PDB entry 6ZLC | X-ray diffraction, 2.30 A resolution | chains A and B of the 4 polymer chains in the assembly

# Chain A (and B)
Protein: Non-structural protein 1
Source organism: Influenza A virus (A/turkey/Italy/977/1999(H7N1))
Notes: chain B of this document is another copy of the same molecule, construct and numbering; everything in this record applies to it too
Reference sequence: Q1PST0 (Q1PST0_9INFA); residue numbers follow UniProt; this construct covers 2-73
Sequence (77 residues; each row starts with the number of its first residue; numbers below 1 keep their minus sign (Gly-3 is residue -3)):
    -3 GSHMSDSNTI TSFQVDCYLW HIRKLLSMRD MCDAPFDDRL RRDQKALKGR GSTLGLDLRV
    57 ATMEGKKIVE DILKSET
Sequence notes: expression tag (-3 to 1)
What the authors report for this chain:
  - binding site for the 19-nt RNA strand: Pro31, Arg35, Arg38
  - binding site for the 19-nt RNA strand: Thr49
  - mutagenesis - R38A/K41A: abolished binding to AWFC01
  - mutagenesis - R38A/K41A: abolished binding to both RNAs

# Chain A / chain B interface
Pairs across the interface - 50 pairs, chain A then chain B:
  Asn4(A) with Asp26(B), hydrogen bond (side chain-backbone); Met27(B); Cys28(B), hydrogen bond (side chain-backbone); Asp29(B)
  Thr5(A) with Asp29(B)
  Thr7(A) with Leu22(B); Met27(B)
  Ser8(A) with Cys28(B); Asp29(B), hydrogen bond (side chain-backbone); Phe32(B)
  Val11(A) with Leu22(B), hydrophobic
  Asp12(A) with Phe32(B); Arg35(B), salt bridge
  Tyr14(A) with Leu69(B)
  Leu15(A) with Arg19(B)
  His17(A) with Glu72(B), salt bridge
  Ile18(A) with Val65(B), hydrophobic; Ile68(B)
  Arg19(A) with Leu15(B)
  Leu21(A) with Leu69(B), hydrophobic; Glu72(B)
  Leu22(A) with Val11(B), hydrophobic; Ile64(B), hydrophobic
  Arg25(A) with Ile68(B); Ser71(B), hydrogen bond
  Asp26(A) with Asn4(B), hydrogen bond (backbone-side chain)
  Met27(A) with Asn4(B); Thr7(B); Ser8(B)
  Cys28(A) with Asn4(B), hydrogen bond (backbone-side chain); Ser8(B)
  Asp29(A) with Asn4(B); Thr5(B); Ser8(B), hydrogen bond (backbone-side chain)
  Phe32(A) with Ser8(B); Asp12(B)
  Arg35(A) with Asp12(B), salt bridge; Arg46(B)
  Arg38(A) with Arg38(B)
  Arg46(A) with Arg35(B)
  Ile64(A) with Leu22(B), hydrophobic
  Ile68(A) with Ile18(B); Leu21(B), hydrophobic; Leu22(B); Arg25(B)
  Leu69(A) with Tyr14(B); Leu21(B), hydrophobic
  Ser71(A) with Arg25(B)
  Glu72(A) with His17(B), salt bridge; Leu21(B)
Interface residues without a listed pair, chain A (29 interface residues in all): Val65, Asp67
Interface residues without a listed pair, chain B (30 interface residues in all): Lys62, Asp67

# Overview
The interface between chain A and chain B involves 29 residues on one side and 30 on the other, with 7
hydrogen bonds and 4 salt bridges. Polar contacts include Asp12(A)-Arg35(B), His17(A)-Glu72(B) and
Asn4(A)-Asp26(B). The paper reports a binding site for the 19-nt RNA strand at Pro31(A), Arg35(A) and Arg38(A)
among others; R38A/K41A of chain A abolish binding to AWFC01.
Chain A and chain B are both Non-structural protein 1 (Influenza A virus (A/turkey/Italy/977/1999(H7N1))); the
structure, Non-specific dsRNA recognition by wildtype H7N1 RNA-binding domain, was determined by X-ray
diffraction together with 6SW8, 6SX0 and 6SX2 from the same study.
